4X4D - chains D and F of the 6 polymer chains in the assembly; structure by X-ray diffraction, 2.80 A resolution.

# Chain D
Name: Regulatory protein
From: Enterobacter sp. RFL1396
Reference sequence: Q8GGH0 (Q8GGH0_9ENTR); numbering as in UniProt (aligned over 1-79)
Amino-acid sequence (82 residues; each row starts with the number of its first residue; numbers below 1 keep their minus sign (Gly-2 is residue -2)):
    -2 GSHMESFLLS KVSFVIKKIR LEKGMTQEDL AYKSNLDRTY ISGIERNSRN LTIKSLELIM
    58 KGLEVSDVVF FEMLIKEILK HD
Disordered / not traced: -2 to 1, 78-79
Differences from the reference sequence: expression tag (-2 to 0)

# Chain F
Molecule: 35-nt DNA strand
Notes: fragment: Operator DNA
Sequence (35 nucleotides; numbered 1 to 35; the number before each row is that of its first residue):
     1 ATGTTGACTA TAATCACACG GACTATAAGT CACAT

# How chain D and chain F interact
Residue-residue contacts - 12 pairs, chain D then chain F:
  Arg17(D) - DT2(F)  salt bridge to the phosphate
  Thr23(D) - DA1(F)  phosphate contact
  Thr23(D) - DT2(F)  phosphate contact
  Gln24(D) - DT2(F)  hydrogen bond to the phosphate
  Gln24(D) - DG3(F)  hydrogen bond to the phosphate
  Glu25(D) - DT2(F)  hydrogen bond to the phosphate
  Arg35(D) - DT2(F)  hydrogen bond to the base
  Arg35(D) - DG3(F)  hydrogen bond to the base
  Thr36(D) - DT4(F)  base contact
  Ser39(D) - DG3(F)  hydrogen bond to the phosphate
  Arg43(D) - DG3(F)  sugar contact
  Arg43(D) - DT4(F)  salt bridge to the phosphate
Also at the interface, not in a pair above, chain D (9 interface residues in all): Thr49
Also at the interface, not in a pair above, chain F (5 interface residues in all): DA12

# Summary
The interface between chain D and chain F involves 9 residues on one side and 5 on the other, with 6 hydrogen
bonds and 2 salt bridges. Polar pairs include Arg35(D)-DT2(F), Arg35(D)-DG3(F) and Gln24(D)-DT2(F).
Here chain D is Regulatory protein (Enterobacter sp. RFL1396) and chain F is a 35-nt DNA strand. Entry 4X4D
(RADIATION DAMAGE TO THE NUCLEOPROTEIN COMPLEX C.Esp1396I: DOSE (DWD) 10.3 MGy) was determined by X-ray
diffraction (same publication as 4X4B, 4X4C, 4X4E, 4X4F, 4X4G, 4X4H and 4X4I).
